PDB entry 8JQB | electron microscopy, 3.20 A resolution | chains C and A of the 8 polymer chains in the assembly

== Chain C (and A) ==
Name: Endonuclease GajA
Source organism: Bacillus cereus VD045
Notes: EC 3.1.-.-; chain A of this document is another copy of the same molecule, construct and numbering; everything in this record applies to it too
UniProt: J8H9C1 (GAJA_BACC6); residues 1-578 here = UniProt positions 1-578
Sequence (578 residues; row label = number of the first residue in the row):
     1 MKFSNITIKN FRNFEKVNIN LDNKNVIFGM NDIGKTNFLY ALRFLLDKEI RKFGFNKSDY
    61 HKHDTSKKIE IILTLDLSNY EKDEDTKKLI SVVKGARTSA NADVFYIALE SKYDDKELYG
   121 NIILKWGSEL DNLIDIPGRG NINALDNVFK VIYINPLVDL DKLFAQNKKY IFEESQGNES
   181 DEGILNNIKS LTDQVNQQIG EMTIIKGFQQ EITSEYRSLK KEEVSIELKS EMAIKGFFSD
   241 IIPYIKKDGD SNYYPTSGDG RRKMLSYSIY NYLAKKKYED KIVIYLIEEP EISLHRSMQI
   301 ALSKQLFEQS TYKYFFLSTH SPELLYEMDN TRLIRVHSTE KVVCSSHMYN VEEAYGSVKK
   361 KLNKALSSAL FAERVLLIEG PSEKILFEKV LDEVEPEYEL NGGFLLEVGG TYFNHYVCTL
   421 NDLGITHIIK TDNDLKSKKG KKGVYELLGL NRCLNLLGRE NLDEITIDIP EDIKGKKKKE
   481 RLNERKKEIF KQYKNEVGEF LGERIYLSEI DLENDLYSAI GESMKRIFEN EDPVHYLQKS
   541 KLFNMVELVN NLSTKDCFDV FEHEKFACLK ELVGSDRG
Disordered / not traced: 157-266
Curated features (UniProtKB/Swiss-Prot):
  - binding site (ATP): D32 to T36
  - binding site (a divalent metal cation): E379, E383, D463, E464, E513
  - site (Interaction with GajB): K94, R97

== How chain C and chain A interact ==
Residue-residue contacts - 20 pairs, chain C then chain A:
  R51(C) with N141(A), hydrogen bond (backbone-side chain)
  K52(C) with F53(A)
  F53(C) with K52(A)
  E117(C) with K281(A), salt bridge
  Y119(C) with N141(A), hydrogen bond
  N121(C) with G140(A); N141(A), hydrogen bond (side chain-backbone); I142(A)
  I122(C) with G140(A)
  I123(C) with R139(A)
  D135(C) with R139(A), salt bridge
  R139(C) with I123(A); D135(A), salt bridge
  G140(C) with N121(A); I122(A)
  N141(C) with R51(A), hydrogen bond (side chain-backbone); Y119(A), hydrogen bond; N121(A), hydrogen bond (backbone-side chain)
  I142(C) with N121(A)
  K281(C) with E117(A), salt bridge
Other interface residues (no listed pair), chain C (16 interface residues in all): G54, K125
Other interface residues (no listed pair), chain A (16 interface residues in all): G54, K125

== In short ==
Chain C and chain A each contribute 16 residues to their interface; the contacts include 6 hydrogen bonds and
4 salt bridges. Among the polar pairs are E117(C)-K281(A), D135(C)-R139(A) and R51(C)-N141(A).
Both chains are Endonuclease GajA (Bacillus cereus VD045). Entry 8JQB (Structure of Gabija GajA-GajB 4:4
Complex) was determined by electron microscopy, deposited together with 8JQC, 8WY5, 8X51 and 8X5N.
